PDB entry 6VWG | electron microscopy, 3.21 A resolution | chains A and B of the 3 polymer chains in the assembly

# Chain A (and B)
Name: Leucine-zippered human type 1 insulin-like growth factor receptor ectodomain
From: Homo sapiens
Notes: EC 2.7.10.1; chain B of this document is another copy of the same molecule, construct and numbering; everything in this record applies to it too
Reference sequence: chimeric construct of P08069, P03069: residues 1-905 from P08069 (IGF1R_HUMAN) positions 31-935 (UniProt number = residue number + 30); residues 906-938 from P03069 positions 249-281 (UniProt number = residue number - 657)
Sequence (952 residues; row label = number of the first residue in the row):
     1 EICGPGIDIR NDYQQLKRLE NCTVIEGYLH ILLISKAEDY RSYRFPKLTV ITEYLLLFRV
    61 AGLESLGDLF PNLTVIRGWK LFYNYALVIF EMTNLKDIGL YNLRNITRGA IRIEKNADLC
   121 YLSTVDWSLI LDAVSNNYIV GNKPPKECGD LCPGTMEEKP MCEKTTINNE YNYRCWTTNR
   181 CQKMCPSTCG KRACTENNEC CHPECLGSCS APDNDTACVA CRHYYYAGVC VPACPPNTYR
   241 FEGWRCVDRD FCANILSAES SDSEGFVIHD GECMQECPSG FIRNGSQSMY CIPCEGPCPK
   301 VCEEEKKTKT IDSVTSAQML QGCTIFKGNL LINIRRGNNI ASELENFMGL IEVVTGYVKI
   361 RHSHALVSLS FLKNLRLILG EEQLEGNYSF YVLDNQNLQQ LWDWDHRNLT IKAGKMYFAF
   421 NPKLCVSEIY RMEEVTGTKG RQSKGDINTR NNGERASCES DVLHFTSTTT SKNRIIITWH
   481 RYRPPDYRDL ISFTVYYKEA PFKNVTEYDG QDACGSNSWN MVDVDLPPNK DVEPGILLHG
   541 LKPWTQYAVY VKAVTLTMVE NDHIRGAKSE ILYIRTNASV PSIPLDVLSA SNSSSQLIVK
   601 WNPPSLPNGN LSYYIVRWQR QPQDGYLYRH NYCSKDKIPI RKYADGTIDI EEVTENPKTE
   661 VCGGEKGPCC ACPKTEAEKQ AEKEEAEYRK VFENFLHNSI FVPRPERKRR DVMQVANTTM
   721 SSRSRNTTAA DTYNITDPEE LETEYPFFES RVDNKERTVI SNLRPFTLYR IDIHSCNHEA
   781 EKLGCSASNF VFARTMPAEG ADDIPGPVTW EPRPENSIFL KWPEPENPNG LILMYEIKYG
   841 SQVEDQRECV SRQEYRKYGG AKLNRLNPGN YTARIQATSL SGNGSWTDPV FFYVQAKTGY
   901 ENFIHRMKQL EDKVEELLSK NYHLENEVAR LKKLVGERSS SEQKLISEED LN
Unresolved in the structure: 156-160, 258-265, 294-298, 458-952 (chain B: 1-298, 512-517, 579-672, 706-952)
Cystine bridges: Cys-3/Cys-22, Cys-120/Cys-148, Cys-152/Cys-175, Cys-162/Cys-181, Cys-185/Cys-194, Cys-189/Cys-200, Cys-201/Cys-209, Cys-205/Cys-218, Cys-221/Cys-230, Cys-234/Cys-246, Cys-252/Cys-273, Cys-277/Cys-291, Cys-302/Cys-323
Covalent attachments: N-acetylglucosamine (NAG) linked to Asn-21, Asn-105, Asn-387
Differences from the reference sequence: expression tag (939-952)
UniProt features mapped onto this chain:
  - glycosylation (N-linked (GlcNAc...) asparagine): Asn-21, Asn-72, Asn-105, Asn-214, Asn-284, Asn-387, Asn-408, Asn-504, Asn-577, Asn-592, Asn-610, Asn-717, Asn-726, Asn-734, Asn-870, Asn-883
  - region: Leu-910 to Leu-931 (Leucine-zipper)
Reported in the primary citation:
  - contacts within the chain: Arg-488/Glu-693, Asp-489/Lys-690
  - conformationally variable residues (order/disorder transition): Ala-258 to Gly-265

# Chain A / chain B interface
Pairs across the interface - 37 pairs, chain A then chain B:
  Arg-10(A) with Ile-700(B), hydrogen bond (side chain-backbone)
  Leu-32(A) with Ile-700(B), hydrophobic
  Leu-33(A) with Ile-700(B), hydrophobic
  Leu-56(A) with Leu-696(B), hydrophobic
  Phe-58(A) with Leu-696(B), hydrophobic; Ile-700(B), hydrophobic
  Phe-82(A) with Phe-692(B), hydrophobic; Phe-695(B); Leu-696(B), hydrophobic; Ser-699(B)
  Tyr-83(A) with Val-691(B); Phe-692(B), hydrophobic
  Asn-84(A) with Tyr-688(B), hydrogen bond
  Tyr-85(A) with Tyr-688(B); Phe-692(B), hydrophobic
  Val-88(A) with Phe-692(B), hydrophobic
  Phe-90(A) with Phe-692(B), hydrophobic; Glu-693(B)
  Arg-112(A) with Tyr-688(B), hydrogen bond (side chain-backbone); Phe-692(B)
  Glu-114(A) with Arg-689(B)
  Lys-115(A) with Arg-689(B); Glu-693(B), salt bridge
  Tyr-138(A) with Glu-685(B)
  Arg-335(A) with Met-558(B); Glu-687(B), salt bridge; Tyr-688(B)
  Arg-336(A) with Tyr-688(B), hydrogen bond (backbone-side chain)
  Arg-361(A) with Val-559(B)
  Tyr-388(A) with Arg-450(B), hydrogen bond
  Asp-394(A) with Arg-455(B), salt bridge
  Tyr-417(A) with Arg-450(B)
  Phe-420(A) with Arg-455(B)
  Gly-445(A) with Arg-450(B)
  Asn-448(A) with Phe-420(B)
  Arg-450(A) with Asp-394(B); Phe-420(B)
Other interface residues (no listed pair), chain A (34 interface residues in all): Glu-91, Val-140, Asp-312, Thr-315, His-362, Leu-393, Asp-446, Asn-451, Arg-455
Other interface residues (no listed pair), chain B (23 interface residues in all): Leu-393, Gln-396, Glu-454, Thr-557, His-697, Phe-701
The authors on this interface:
  - specific contacts: Arg-335(A)/Glu-687(B) (salt bridge)

# In short
34 residues of chain A face 23 of chain B across their interface; the contacts include 5 hydrogen bonds and 3
salt bridges. Polar pairs include Lys-115(A)/Glu-693(B), Arg-335(A)/Glu-687(B) and Asp-394(A)/Arg-455(B). The
authors report a salt bridge between Arg-335(A) and Glu-687(B). The paper reports conformational variability
at Ala-258(A); contacts within the chain involving Arg-488(A), Glu-693(A) and Asp-489(A) among others.
Both chains are Leucine-zippered human type 1 insulin-like growth factor receptor ectodomain (Homo sapiens).
Entry 6VWG (Head region of the open conformation of the human type 1 insulin-like growth factor receptor
ectodomain ...) was determined by electron microscopy, deposited together with 6VWH, 6VWI and 6VWJ.
